Entry 3N2G (X-ray diffraction, 4.00 A resolution); this record covers chains C and E of the 5 polymer chains in the assembly.

== Chain C ==
Molecule: Tubulin alpha chain
From: Ovis aries
UniProtKB: D0VWZ0 (D0VWZ0_SHEEP); numbering as in UniProt (aligned over 1-451)
Amino-acid sequence (451 residues; row label = number of the first residue in the row):
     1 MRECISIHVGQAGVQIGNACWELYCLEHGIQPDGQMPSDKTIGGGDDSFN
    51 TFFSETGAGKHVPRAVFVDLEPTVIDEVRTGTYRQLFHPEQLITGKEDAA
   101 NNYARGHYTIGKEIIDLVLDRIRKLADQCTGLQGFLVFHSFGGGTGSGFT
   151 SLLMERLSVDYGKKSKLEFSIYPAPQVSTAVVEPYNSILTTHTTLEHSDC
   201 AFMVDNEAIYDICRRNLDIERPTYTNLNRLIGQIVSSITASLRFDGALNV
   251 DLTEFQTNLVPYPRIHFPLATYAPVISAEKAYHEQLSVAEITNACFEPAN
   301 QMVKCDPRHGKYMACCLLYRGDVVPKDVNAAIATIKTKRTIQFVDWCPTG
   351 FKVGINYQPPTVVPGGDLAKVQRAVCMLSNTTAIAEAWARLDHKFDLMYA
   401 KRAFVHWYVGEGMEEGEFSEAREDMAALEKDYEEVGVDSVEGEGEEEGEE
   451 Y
Disordered / not traced: 1, 44-46, 280-284, 439-451
Bound ions: Mg2+: D98 (together with GTP)
Small-molecule neighbours: GTP: G10, Q11, A12, Q15, I16, D69, L70, E71, D98, A99, A100, N101, S140, G142, G143, G144, T145, G146, I171, P173, V177, S178, E183, N206, Y224, L227, N228, I231

== Chain E ==
Molecule: Stathmin-4
From: Rattus norvegicus
UniProtKB: P63043 (STMN4_RAT); residues 5-145 here correspond to UniProt positions 49-189 (UniProt number = residue number + 44)
Amino-acid sequence (142 residues; numbered 4 to 145; the number before each row is that of its first residue):
     4 ADMEVIELNKCTSGQSFEVILKPPSFDGVPEFNASLPRRRDPSLEEIQKK
    54 LEAAEERRKYQEAELLKHLAEKREHEREVIQKAIEENNNFIKMAKEKLAQ
   104 KMESNKENREAHLAAMLERLQEKDKHAEEVRKNKELKEEASR
Disordered / not traced: 31-44, 141-145
Sequence notes: expression tag (4)
Swiss-Prot annotation at these positions:
  - modified residue: S46 (Phosphoserine)

== Interface between chain C and chain E ==
Residue-residue contacts (15; chain C residue first):
  Y108(C) - K104(E)  hydrogen bond
  Y108(C) - M105(E)  hydrophobic
  Y108(C) - N108(E)
  T109(C) - R112(E)
  K112(C) - M105(E)
  L152(C) - M105(E)  hydrophobic
  E155(C) - L101(E)
  S158(C) - I94(E)
  V159(C) - I94(E)  hydrophobic
  T193(C) - K104(E)
  H197(C) - F93(E)
  E411(C) - R112(E)  salt bridge
  G412(C) - N108(E)  hydrogen bond (backbone-side chain)
  G412(C) - N111(E)
  E417(C) - K104(E)  salt bridge
Other interface residues (no listed pair), chain C (18 interface residues in all): H107, R156, E196, V409, M413, E414
Other interface residues (no listed pair), chain E (14 interface residues in all): M96, A97, K98, S107, K109, H115

== Overview ==
The interface between chain C and chain E involves 18 residues on one side and 14 on the other; the contacts
include 2 hydrogen bonds and 2 salt bridges. Among the polar pairs are E411(C)-R112(E), E417(C)-K104(E) and
Y108(C)-K104(E). Bound to chain C: GTP.
Chain C is Tubulin alpha chain (Ovis aries) and chain E is Stathmin-4 (Rattus norvegicus); the structure,
TUBULIN-NSC 613863: RB3 Stathmin-like domain complex, was determined by X-ray diffraction (same publication as
3N2K).
